Entry 1I7I (X-ray diffraction, 2.35 A resolution); this record covers chain A.

# Chain A
Name: Peroxisome proliferator activated receptor gamma
Organism: Homo sapiens
Notes: fragment: ligand binding domain
UniProtKB: P37231 (PPAT_HUMAN); residues 197-477 here correspond to UniProt positions 225-505 (UniProt number = residue number + 28)
Sequence (292 residues; numbered 186 to 477; the number before each row is that of its first residue):
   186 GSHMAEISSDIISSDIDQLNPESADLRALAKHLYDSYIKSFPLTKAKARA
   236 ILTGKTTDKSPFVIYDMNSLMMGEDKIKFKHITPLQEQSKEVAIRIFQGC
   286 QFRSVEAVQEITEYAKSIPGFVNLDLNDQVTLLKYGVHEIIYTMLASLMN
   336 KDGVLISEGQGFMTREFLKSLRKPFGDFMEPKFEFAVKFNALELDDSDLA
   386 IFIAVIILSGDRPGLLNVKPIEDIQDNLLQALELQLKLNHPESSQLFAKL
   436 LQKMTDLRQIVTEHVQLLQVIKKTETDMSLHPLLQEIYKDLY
Not modelled in the structure: 186-206, 264-275, 477
Construct notes: cloning artifact (186-196)
Curated features (UniProtKB/Swiss-Prot):
  - motif: Pro467 to Asp475 (9aaTAD)
  - binding site (rosiglitazone): Gln286 to Ser289, His323, His449, Tyr473
  - cross-link: Lys224 (Glycyl lysine isopeptide (Lys-Gly) (interchain with G-Cter in ubiquitin))
Residues lining bound ligands: az 242 (AZ2; (2S)-2-ethoxy-3-[4-(2-{4-[(methylsulfonyl)oxy]phenyl}ethoxy)phenyl]propanoic acid): Arg280, Ile281, Phe282, Gly284, Cys285, Gln286, Arg288, Ser289, His323, Ile326, Tyr327, Leu330, Val339, Ile341, Met348, Phe363, Met364, His449, Leu453, Leu469, Tyr473

# Overview
Chain A binds az 242. From UniProt: 7 rosiglitazone-binding residues.
Chain A is Peroxisome proliferator activated receptor gamma (Homo sapiens); the structure, Crystal structure
of the ligand binding domain of human ppar-gamma in complex with the agonist az ..., was determined by X-ray
diffraction (same publication as 1I7G).
